Entry 4QVV (X-ray diffraction, 2.80 A resolution); this record covers chains N and a of the 28 polymer chains in the assembly.

== Chain N ==
Protein: Proteasome subunit beta type-1
Organism: Saccharomyces cerevisiae
Notes: EC 3.4.25.1
Reference sequence: P38624 (PSB1_YEAST); residues 1-196 here correspond to UniProt positions 20-215 (UniProt number = residue number + 19)
Amino-acid sequence (196 residues; numbered 1 to 196; the number before each row is that of its first residue):
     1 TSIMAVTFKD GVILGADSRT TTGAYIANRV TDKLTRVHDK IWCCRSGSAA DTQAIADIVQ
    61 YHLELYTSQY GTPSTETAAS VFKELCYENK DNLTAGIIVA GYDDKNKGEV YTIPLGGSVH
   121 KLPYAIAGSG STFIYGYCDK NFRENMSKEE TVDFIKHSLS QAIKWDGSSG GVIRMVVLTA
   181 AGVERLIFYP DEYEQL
Swiss-Prot annotation at these positions:
  - active site: Thr1 (Nucleophile)
Covalently attached groups: bortezomib (BO2) linked to Thr1

== Chain a ==
Protein: Proteasome subunit beta type-7
Organism: Saccharomyces cerevisiae
Notes: EC 3.4.25.1
Reference sequence: P30657 (PSB7_YEAST); residues -12 to 233 here correspond to UniProt positions 21-266 (UniProt number = residue number + 33)
Amino-acid sequence (246 residues; each row starts with the number of its first residue; numbers below 1 keep their minus sign (Thr-12 is residue -12)):
   -12 TQIANAGASP MVNTQQPIVT GTSVISMKYD NGVIIAADNL GSYGSLLRFN GVERLIPVGD
    48 NTVVGISGDI SDMQHIERLL KDLVTENAYD NPLADAEEAL EPSYIFEYLA TVMYQRRSKM
   108 NPLWNAIIVA GVQSNGDQFL RYVNLLGVTY SSPTLATGFG AHMANPLLRK VVDRESDIPK
   168 TTVQVAEEAI VNAMRVLYYR DARSSRNFSL AIIDKNTGLT FKKNLQVENM KWDFAKDIKG
   228 YGTQKI
Unresolved in the structure: -12 to 0

== Interface between chain N and chain a ==
Contacting residue pairs - 63 pairs, chain N then chain a:
  Arg19(N) - Ala189(a)
  Thr21(N) - Ala189(a)
  Ala24(N) - Phe146(a)  hydrophobic
  Ala24(N) - Arg187(a)
  Ala24(N) - Asp188(a)
  Ala24(N) - Ala189(a)  hydrogen bond (backbone-backbone)
  Tyr25(N) - Phe146(a)
  Tyr25(N) - Arg187(a)
  Ile26(N) - Tyr186(a)
  Ile26(N) - Arg187(a)  hydrogen bond (backbone-backbone)
  Ile26(N) - Asp188(a)
  Ile26(N) - Ala189(a)
  Ala27(N) - Arg187(a)  hydrogen bond (backbone-side chain)
  Asn28(N) - Arg187(a)
  Arg29(N) - Tyr186(a)
  Arg29(N) - Arg187(a)
  Arg29(N) - Lys218(a)  hydrogen bond (side chain-backbone)
  Arg29(N) - Trp219(a)
  Arg29(N) - Phe221(a)
  Val30(N) - Phe221(a)  hydrophobic
  Val30(N) - Ala222(a)  hydrophobic
  Val30(N) - Ile225(a)  hydrophobic
  Asp32(N) - Lys226(a)
  Asp32(N) - Gly227(a)  hydrogen bond (side chain-backbone)
  Asp32(N) - Gln231(a)
  Leu34(N) - Gln231(a)
  Thr35(N) - Tyr228(a)
  Thr35(N) - Gln231(a)
  Arg36(N) - Gln231(a)  hydrogen bond (backbone-side chain)
  Arg36(N) - Ile233(a)
  Trp42(N) - Gln231(a)
  Trp42(N) - Ile233(a)
  Arg45(N) - Tyr228(a)
  Gln53(N) - Tyr228(a)  hydrogen bond (backbone-side chain)
  Ala56(N) - Tyr228(a)
  Asp57(N) - Tyr228(a)  hydrogen bond
  Phe133(N) - Leu33(a)  hydrophobic
  Lys164(N) - Leu34(a)
  Trp165(N) - Ser32(a)
  Trp165(N) - Leu33(a)
  Trp165(N) - Leu34(a)  hydrogen bond (backbone-backbone)
  Trp165(N) - Arg35(a)
  Trp165(N) - Asn37(a)
  Asp166(N) - Ser32(a)
  Gly167(N) - Ser32(a)  hydrogen bond (backbone-backbone)
  Gly167(N) - Leu34(a)
  Gly167(N) - Ala189(a)
  Gly171(N) - Trp219(a)
  Val172(N) - Trp219(a)  hydrophobic
  Arg174(N) - Ala222(a)  hydrogen bond (side chain-backbone)
  Arg174(N) - Ile225(a)  hydrogen bond (side chain-backbone)
  Arg185(N) - Lys226(a)
  Arg185(N) - Gln231(a)
  Arg185(N) - Ile233(a)  hydrogen bond (side chain-backbone)
  Ile187(N) - Ala222(a)  hydrophobic
  Ile187(N) - Lys223(a)
  Tyr189(N) - Trp219(a)
  Tyr189(N) - Asp220(a)
  Tyr189(N) - Lys223(a)
  Pro190(N) - Trp219(a)
  Asp191(N) - Arg193(a)  salt bridge
  Glu194(N) - Tyr185(a)  hydrogen bond
  Glu194(N) - Arg193(a)  salt bridge
Also at the interface, not in a pair above, chain N (35 interface residues in all): Ile163, Ser168, Val183
Also at the interface, not in a pair above, chain a (27 interface residues in all): Met150, Arg190, Met217

== In short ==
Chain N and chain a form an interface of 35 and 27 residues respectively, with 14 hydrogen bonds and 2 salt
bridges. Polar pairs include Asp191(N)-Arg193(a), Glu194(N)-Arg193(a) and Ala27(N)-Arg187(a). Curated
annotation (UniProt) lists active-site residue Thr1(N) on chain N.
Chain N is Proteasome subunit beta type-1 and chain a is Proteasome subunit beta type-7, both from
Saccharomyces cerevisiae; the structure, yCP beta5-A49V mutant in complex with bortezomib, was determined by
X-ray diffraction, deposited together with 4QUX, 4QUY, 4QV0, 4QV1, 4QV3, 4QV4 and 42 further entries.
